Entry 4UM1 (X-ray diffraction, 2.83 A resolution); this record covers chains A and B of the 5 polymer chains in the assembly.

# Chain A (and B)
Molecule: Acetylcholine-binding protein
From: Lymnaea stagnalis
Notes: chain B of this document is another copy of the same molecule, construct and numbering; everything in this record applies to it too
UniProtKB: P58154 (ACHP_LYMST); residues -18 to 210 here correspond to UniProt positions 1-229 (UniProt number = residue number + 19)
Amino-acid sequence (229 residues; row label = number of the first residue in the row; numbers below 1 keep their minus sign (Met-18 is residue -18)):
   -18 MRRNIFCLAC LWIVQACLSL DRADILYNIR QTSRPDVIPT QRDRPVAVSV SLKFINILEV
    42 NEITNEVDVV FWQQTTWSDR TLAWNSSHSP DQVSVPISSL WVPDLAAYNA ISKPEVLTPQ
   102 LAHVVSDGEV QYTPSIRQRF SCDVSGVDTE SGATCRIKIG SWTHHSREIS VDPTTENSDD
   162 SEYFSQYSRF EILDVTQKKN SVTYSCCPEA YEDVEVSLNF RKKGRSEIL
Not modelled in the structure: -18 to 0, 157-160, 205-210 (chain B: -18 to 0, 156-160, 206-210)
Differences from the reference sequence: engineered mutation His104 (Arg123 in P58154), Gln112 (Leu131 in P58154), Thr114 (Met133 in P58154)
Curated features (UniProtKB/Swiss-Prot):
  - glycosylation: Asn66 (N-linked (GlcNAc...) asparagine)
Cystine bridges: Cys123-Cys136, Cys187-Cys188
Residues lining bound ligands:
  - 1-(5-ethoxypyridin-3-yl)-1,4-diazepane (09P), molecule 1: Trp53, His104, Gln112, Thr114
  - 1-(5-ethoxypyridin-3-yl)-1,4-diazepane (09P), molecule 2: Tyr89, Ser142, Trp143, Thr144, Tyr185, Cys187, Cys188, Tyr192

# How chain A and chain B interact
Contacting residue pairs - 38 pairs, chain A then chain B:
  Arg15(A) with Ala4(B), hydrogen bond (side chain-backbone); Tyr8(B)
  Asp17(A) with Leu7(B)
  Val18(A) with Ala4(B), hydrophobic; Leu7(B), hydrophobic
  Ile19(A) with Arg3(B)
  Thr21(A) with Arg3(B)
  Ile44(A) with Arg170(B)
  Asn46(A) with Tyr168(B), hydrogen bond (side chain-backbone)
  Glu47(A) with Leu39(B)
  Asp85(A) with Pro100(B); Leu102(B)
  Leu86(A) with Pro100(B)
  Ala87(A) with Pro100(B)
  Ala91(A) with Leu98(B)
  Ile92(A) with Arg118(B), hydrogen bond (backbone-side chain)
  Ser93(A) with Glu96(B); Leu98(B)
  Lys94(A) with Glu96(B), hydrogen bond (backbone-side chain); Val97(B); Leu98(B)
  Ser122(A) with Asn37(B), hydrogen bond; Ser166(B), hydrogen bond
  Cys123(A) with Tyr168(B), hydrophobic
  Asp124(A) with Tyr168(B)
  Arg137(A) with Tyr168(B), hydrogen bond
  Trp143(A) with Trp53(B); Thr99(B); Thr114(B), hydrogen bond (side chain-backbone)
  Thr144(A) with Ser75(B), hydrogen bond; Leu102(B)
  His145(A) with Ser75(B)
  His146(A) with Gln73(B), hydrogen bond
  Glu149(A) with Arg3(B), salt bridge; Gln73(B), hydrogen bond
  Tyr185(A) with Tyr164(B), hydrophobic
  Ser186(A) with Glu163(B), hydrogen bond; Tyr164(B), hydrogen bond (backbone-side chain)
Also at the interface, not in a pair above, chain A (30 interface residues in all): Asp24, Thr45, Tyr89, Pro95
Also at the interface, not in a pair above, chain B (25 interface residues in all): His104, Ser116, Gln167

# In short
30 residues of chain A and 25 residues of chain B are in contact, with 13 hydrogen bonds and 1 salt bridge.
Polar pairs include Glu149(A)-Arg3(B), Arg15(A)-Ala4(B) and Asn46(A)-Tyr168(B). Ligands of chain A:
1-(5-ethoxypyridin-3-yl)-1,4-diazepane.
Chain A and chain B are both Acetylcholine-binding protein (Lymnaea stagnalis); the structure, Engineered
Ls-AChBP with alpha4-alpha4 binding pocket in complex with NS3573, was determined by X-ray diffraction,
deposited together with 4UM3.
